PDB entry 6BZX | X-ray diffraction, 3.11 A resolution | chains A and B

[Chain A]
Molecule: alpha-Rep
Organism: synthetic construct
Sequence (294 residues; row label = number of the first residue in the row):
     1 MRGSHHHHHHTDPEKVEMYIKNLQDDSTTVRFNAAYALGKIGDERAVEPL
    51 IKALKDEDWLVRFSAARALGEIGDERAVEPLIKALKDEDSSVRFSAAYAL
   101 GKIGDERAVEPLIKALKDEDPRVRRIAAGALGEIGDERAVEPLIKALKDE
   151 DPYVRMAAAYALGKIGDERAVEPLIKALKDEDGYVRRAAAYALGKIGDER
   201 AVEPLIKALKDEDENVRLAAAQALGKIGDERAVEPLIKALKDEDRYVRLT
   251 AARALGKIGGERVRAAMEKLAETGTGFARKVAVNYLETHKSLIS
Unresolved in the structure: 1-9, 290-294

[Chain B]
Molecule: Octarellin V.1
Organism: synthetic construct
Sequence (217 residues; each row starts with the number of its first residue):
     1 MAFLIVKGPSEKDLNPAVQIANEQDPSAIAFLKQFARNHEKAERFFELLV
    51 REGVEAIIIARGVSEREIEQAAKLAREKGFEALAFLAEYERRDRQFDDII
   101 EYFERYGFKAVIVATGLDEKELKQAAQKIEEKGFKALAFSGRIDQENHNI
   151 NDIFELLQRQGLRAIIAATGLSERELSWAQRAAQQYGLDIIFANGQFDEQ
   201 DNRFKHFLEPIRRQGAA
Unresolved in the structure: 1, 14-21, 63-64, 115-119, 194-196, 215-217

[Chain A / chain B interface]
Contacting residue pairs (76; chain A residue first):
  Thr29(A) - Ala30(B)  hydrogen bond (side chain-backbone)
  Thr29(A) - Gln34(B)
  Phe32(A) - Phe31(B)  hydrophobic
  Phe32(A) - Gln34(B)
  Asn33(A) - Gln34(B)
  Asn33(A) - Asn147(B)
  Asn33(A) - His148(B)
  Asn33(A) - Asn149(B)
  Tyr36(A) - Glu146(B)
  Tyr36(A) - Asn149(B)
  Lys40(A) - Arg181(B)
  Asp58(A) - Pro26(B)
  Asp58(A) - Ser27(B)  hydrogen bond
  Trp59(A) - Ser27(B)  hydrogen bond (backbone-side chain)
  Trp59(A) - Leu156(B)  hydrophobic
  Trp59(A) - Arg159(B)
  Leu60(A) - Ser27(B)
  Leu60(A) - Phe31(B)  hydrophobic
  Phe63(A) - Asp152(B)
  Phe63(A) - Glu155(B)
  Phe63(A) - Tyr186(B)  hydrophobic
  Arg67(A) - Asn149(B)
  Arg67(A) - Asp152(B)  salt bridge
  Arg67(A) - Tyr186(B)  hydrogen bond
  Asp89(A) - Arg159(B)  salt bridge
  Ser91(A) - Glu155(B)  hydrogen bond
  Ser91(A) - Arg159(B)  hydrogen bond
  Phe94(A) - Glu155(B)
  Phe94(A) - Gln185(B)
  Phe94(A) - Tyr186(B)  hydrophobic
  Phe94(A) - Gly187(B)
  Tyr98(A) - Gln184(B)
  Tyr98(A) - Gln185(B)
  Tyr98(A) - Pro210(B)
  Tyr98(A) - Ile211(B)  hydrophobic
  Tyr98(A) - Arg212(B)  hydrogen bond (side chain-backbone)
  Lys102(A) - Ile211(B)
  Lys102(A) - Arg212(B)  hydrogen bond (side chain-backbone)
  Lys102(A) - Arg213(B)
  Asp120(A) - Gln158(B)
  Arg122(A) - Glu155(B)  salt bridge
  Arg122(A) - Gln158(B)  hydrogen bond
  Arg122(A) - Tyr186(B)
  Arg122(A) - Gly187(B)
  Arg125(A) - Ala183(B)
  Arg125(A) - Gly187(B)  hydrogen bond (side chain-backbone)
  Arg125(A) - Leu188(B)  hydrogen bond (side chain-backbone)
  Arg125(A) - Asp189(B)
  Arg125(A) - Phe207(B)
  Ile126(A) - Ile211(B)  hydrophobic
  Gly129(A) - Pro210(B)
  Glu133(A) - Pro210(B)
  Glu133(A) - Ile211(B)
  Tyr153(A) - Lys78(B)  hydrogen bond
  Tyr153(A) - Phe80(B)
  Tyr153(A) - Asp189(B)
  Tyr153(A) - Phe207(B)  hydrophobic
  Met156(A) - Phe207(B)  hydrophobic
  Tyr160(A) - Phe204(B)
  Tyr160(A) - Phe207(B)  hydrophobic
  Tyr160(A) - Leu208(B)  hydrophobic
  Lys164(A) - Leu208(B)  hydrogen bond (side chain-backbone)
  Tyr184(A) - Lys78(B)
  Tyr184(A) - Asp189(B)
  Tyr184(A) - Ile191(B)
  Tyr184(A) - Phe204(B)  hydrophobic
  Arg187(A) - Phe204(B)
  Arg187(A) - Leu208(B)
  Tyr191(A) - Asp201(B)
  Tyr191(A) - Leu208(B)
  Asn215(A) - Arg203(B)
  Asn215(A) - Phe204(B)
  Leu218(A) - Arg203(B)
  Gln222(A) - Asp201(B)  hydrogen bond
  Tyr246(A) - Glu199(B)
  Tyr246(A) - Arg203(B)
Interface residues without a listed pair, chain A (37 interface residues in all): Tyr19, Thr28, Ala37, Gly101, Ala130
Interface residues without a listed pair, chain B (40 interface residues in all): Ala28, Arg163, Ala164, His206, Glu209

[Summary]
The interface between chain A and chain B involves 37 residues on one side and 40 on the other; the contacts
include 14 hydrogen bonds and 3 salt bridges. Polar pairs include Arg67(A)-Asp152(B), Asp89(A)-Arg159(B) and
Arg122(A)-Glu155(B).
Here chain A is alpha-Rep and chain B is Octarellin V.1, both from synthetic construct. Entry 6BZX (Structure
of the artificial complex alpha-Rep/Octarellin V.1 crystallized by counter diffusion in a capillary) was
determined by X-ray diffraction.
